9FG3 - chains A and E of the 7 polymer chains in the assembly; structure by electron microscopy, 3.10 A resolution.

== Chain A ==
Protein: Gamma-aminobutyric acid receptor subunit alpha-1
Source organism: Homo sapiens
Reference sequence: P14867 (GBRA1_HUMAN); residues 5-429 here correspond to UniProt positions 32-456 (UniProt number = residue number + 27)
Amino-acid sequence (411 residues; numbered -52 to 429; 71 numbers in that range are skipped by the numbering (no residue carries them; nothing is unmodelled there); the number before each row is that of its first residue; numbers below 1 keep their minus sign (Met-52 is residue -52)):
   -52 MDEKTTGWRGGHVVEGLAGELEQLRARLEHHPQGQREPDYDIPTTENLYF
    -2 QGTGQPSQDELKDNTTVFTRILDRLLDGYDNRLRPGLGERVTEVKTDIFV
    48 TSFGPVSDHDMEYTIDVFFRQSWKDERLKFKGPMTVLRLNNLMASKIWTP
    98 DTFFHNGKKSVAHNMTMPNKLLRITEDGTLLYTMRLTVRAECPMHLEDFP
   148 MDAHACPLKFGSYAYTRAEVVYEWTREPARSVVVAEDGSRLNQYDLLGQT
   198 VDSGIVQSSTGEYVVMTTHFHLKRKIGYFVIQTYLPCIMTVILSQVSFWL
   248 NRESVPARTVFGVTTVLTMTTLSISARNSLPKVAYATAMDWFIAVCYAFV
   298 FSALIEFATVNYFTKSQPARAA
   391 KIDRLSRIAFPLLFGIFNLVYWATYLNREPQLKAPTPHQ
Unresolved in the structure: -52 to 9, 419-429
Differences from the reference sequence: initiating methionine (-52); expression tag (-51 to 4); linker (313-319)
Disulfide bonds: Cys139-Cys153
Covalent attachments: glycan linked to Asn111
Small-molecule neighbours:
  - gamma-amino-butanoic acid (ABU): Phe65, Arg67, Leu118, Thr130
  - D3D ((19S,22R,25R)-22,25,26-trihydroxy-16,22-dioxo-17,21,23-trioxa-22lambda~5~-phosphahexacosan-19-yl (9E)-octadec-9-enoate): Asp192, Lys220, Arg221, Lys222, Ile223, Gly224, Val227, Ile228, Leu232, Pro233, Ile235, Met236, Ile239, Pro401, Phe404, Gly405, Asn408, Trp412, Leu416
UniProt features mapped onto this chain:
  - binding site (4-aminobutanoate): Arg67, Thr130
  - binding site (3alpha-hydroxy-5alpha-pregnan-11,20-dione): Trp246
  - glycosylation (N-linked (GlcNAc...) asparagine): Asn11, Asn111

== Chain E ==
Protein: Gamma-aminobutyric acid receptor subunit beta-3
Source organism: Homo sapiens
Reference sequence: P28472 (GBRB3_HUMAN); residues 1-448 here correspond to UniProt positions 26-473 (UniProt number = residue number + 25)
Amino-acid sequence (395 residues; numbered -53 to 448; 107 numbers in that range are skipped by the numbering (no residue carries them; nothing is unmodelled there); the number before each row is that of its first residue; numbers below 1 keep their minus sign (Met-53 is residue -53)):
   -53 MDEKTTGWRGGHVVEGLAGELEQLRARLEHHPQGQREPDYDIPTTENLYF
    -3 QGTGQSVNDPGNMSFVKETVDKLLKGYDIRLRPDFGGPPVCVGMNIDIAS
    47 IDMVSEVNMDYTLTMYFQQYWRDKRLAYSGIPLNLTLDNRVADQLWVPDT
    97 YFLNDKKSFVHGVTVKNRMIRLHPDGTVLYGLRITTTAACMMDLRRYPLD
   147 EQNCTLEIESYGYTTDDIEFYWRGGDKAVTGVERIELPQFSIVEHRLVSR
   197 NVVFATGAYPRLSLSFRLKRNIGYFILQTYMPSILITILSWVSFWINYDA
   247 SAARVALGITTVLTMTTINTHLRETLPKIPYVKAIDMYLMGCFVFVFLAL
   297 LEYAFVNYIFFSQPARAA
   422 AIDRWSRIVFPFTFSLFNLVYWLYYVN
Unresolved in the structure: -53 to 7, 448
Differences from the reference sequence: initiating methionine (-53); expression tag (-52 to 0); linker (308-314)
Disulfide bonds: Cys136-Cys150
Covalent attachments: N-acetylglucosamine (NAG) linked to Asn80; glycan linked to Asn149
Small-molecule neighbours:
  - gamma-amino-butanoic acid (ABU): Tyr97, Glu155, Ser156, Tyr157, Phe200, Thr202, Tyr205
  - D3D ((19S,22R,25R)-22,25,26-trihydroxy-16,22-dioxo-17,21,23-trioxa-22lambda~5~-phosphahexacosan-19-yl (9E)-octadec-9-enoate): Thr262, Asn265, Pro276, Val278, Met286, Phe289
UniProt features mapped onto this chain:
  - binding site (benzamidine): Asp95 to Tyr97, Glu155 to Tyr157, Phe200
  - binding site (4-aminobutanoate): Tyr97, Glu155, Tyr157, Thr202
  - binding site (histamine): Tyr97, Ser156, Tyr157, Thr202
  - glycosylation (N-linked (GlcNAc...) asparagine): Asn8, Asn80, Asn149

== Interface between chain A and chain E ==
Pairs across the interface (71; chain A residue first):
  Gly25(A) - Lys13(E)
  Asp27(A) - Lys13(E)
  Asn28(A) - Asp84(E)
  Asn28(A) - Arg86(E)
  Arg29(A) - Val16(E)
  Arg29(A) - Asp17(E)  salt bridge
  Arg29(A) - Leu20(E)
  Arg29(A) - Leu83(E)
  Arg29(A) - Asp84(E)  hydrogen bond (backbone-backbone)
  Arg29(A) - Val87(E)
  Leu30(A) - Met9(E)  hydrophobic
  Leu30(A) - Leu83(E)  hydrophobic
  Arg31(A) - Met9(E)
  Arg74(A) - Met9(E)
  Ser92(A) - Arg86(E)  hydrogen bond (backbone-side chain)
  Ile94(A) - Arg86(E)
  Asp98(A) - Val111(E)
  Thr99(A) - Val109(E)
  Thr99(A) - Thr110(E)  hydrogen bond (backbone-backbone)
  Phe100(A) - Tyr62(E)
  Phe100(A) - Val109(E)
  Phe100(A) - Asn113(E)
  Phe100(A) - Arg129(E)
  Phe101(A) - Arg129(E)  hydrogen bond (backbone-side chain)
  His102(A) - Arg129(E)  hydrogen bond (backbone-side chain)
  Gly104(A) - Arg129(E)  hydrogen bond (backbone-side chain)
  Lys105(A) - Asp48(E)  salt bridge
  Lys105(A) - Phe105(E)
  Lys105(A) - His107(E)
  Lys106(A) - Phe105(E)
  Ser107(A) - Val109(E)
  Val108(A) - Val109(E)
  Met131(A) - Thr110(E)
  Leu133(A) - Val109(E)  hydrophobic
  Leu133(A) - Thr110(E)
  Glu138(A) - Ser46(E)
  Tyr160(A) - Tyr62(E)
  Tyr160(A) - Arg114(E)
  Tyr160(A) - Met115(E)  hydrophobic
  Tyr160(A) - Leu128(E)  hydrogen bond (side chain-backbone)
  Tyr160(A) - Arg129(E)  hydrogen bond (side chain-backbone)
  Ala161(A) - Thr82(E)
  Ala161(A) - Met115(E)  hydrophobic
  Ala161(A) - Arg117(E)  hydrogen bond (backbone-side chain)
  Tyr162(A) - Thr82(E)
  Tyr162(A) - Asp84(E)
  Glu166(A) - Thr82(E)  hydrogen bond
  Thr207(A) - Arg117(E)  hydrogen bond (backbone-side chain)
  Tyr210(A) - Arg117(E)  hydrogen bond
  Val252(A) - Ala249(E)  hydrophobic
  Thr256(A) - Ala249(E)
  Val260(A) - Leu253(E)  hydrophobic
  Val260(A) - Thr256(E)
  Val263(A) - Leu235(E)  hydrophobic
  Leu264(A) - Thr260(E)
  Ile271(A) - Gln224(E)  hydrogen bond (backbone-side chain)
  Ile271(A) - His267(E)
  Arg274(A) - Tyr220(E)
  Arg274(A) - Gln224(E)
  Lys279(A) - Pro184(E)
  Lys279(A) - Gln185(E)
  Lys279(A) - Tyr220(E)
  Val280(A) - Tyr220(E)
  Ala281(A) - Pro184(E)
  Ala281(A) - Asn217(E)
  Tyr294(A) - Leu231(E)  hydrophobic
  Phe298(A) - Ile234(E)  hydrophobic
  Leu301(A) - Leu235(E)  hydrophobic
  Ala305(A) - Val238(E)  hydrophobic
  Tyr309(A) - Trp241(E)
  Tyr309(A) - Arg428(E)
Also at the interface, not in a pair above, chain A (62 interface residues in all): Tyr26, Pro32, Gly33, Leu34, Gly35, Phe66, Thr96, Pro97, Ala109, Thr163, Ser206, Pro253, Thr267, Ser270, Tyr282, Ala283, Asp287, Ile302, Asn308
Also at the interface, not in a pair above, chain E (57 interface residues in all): Asn8, Val12, Asp43, Gln64, Leu79, Gln90, Leu125, Gly127, Gly219, Leu223, Pro228, Ile232, Ile242, Asn243, Ala246, Ala248, Thr271

== Summary ==
The interface between chain A and chain E involves 62 residues on one side and 57 on the other; the contacts
include 13 hydrogen bonds and 2 salt bridges. Polar contacts include Arg29(A)-Asp17(E), Lys105(A)-Asp48(E) and
Ser92(A)-Arg86(E). Ligands of chain A: compound D3D and gamma-amino-butanoic acid.
Here chain A is Gamma-aminobutyric acid receptor subunit alpha-1 and chain E is Gamma-aminobutyric acid
receptor subunit beta-3, both from Homo sapiens. Entry 9FG3 (Cryo-EM structure of the alpha1beta3gamma2
GABA(A) receptor in complex with GABA and Nb38 bound twice in ...) was determined by electron microscopy.
